4GJ9 - chain A; structure by X-ray diffraction, 2.60 A resolution.

== Chain A ==
Name: Renin
Source organism: Homo sapiens
Notes: EC 3.4.23.15
UniProt: P00797 (RENI_HUMAN); the construct lacks a stretch of the UniProt sequence and is renumbered around it, so the offset changes along the chain: -5 to 46 = UniProt 67-118; 48-97 = UniProt 122-171; 99-159 = UniProt 172-232; 161-242 = UniProt 238-319; 2 more segments
Chain sequence (340 residues; each row starts with the number of its first residue; note: 4 numbers in that range are skipped by the numbering (no residue carries them; nothing is unmodelled there); a row labelled like 46A-46C holds insertion residues (46A, then the next letters in order); numbers below 1 keep their minus sign (Leu-5 is residue -5)):
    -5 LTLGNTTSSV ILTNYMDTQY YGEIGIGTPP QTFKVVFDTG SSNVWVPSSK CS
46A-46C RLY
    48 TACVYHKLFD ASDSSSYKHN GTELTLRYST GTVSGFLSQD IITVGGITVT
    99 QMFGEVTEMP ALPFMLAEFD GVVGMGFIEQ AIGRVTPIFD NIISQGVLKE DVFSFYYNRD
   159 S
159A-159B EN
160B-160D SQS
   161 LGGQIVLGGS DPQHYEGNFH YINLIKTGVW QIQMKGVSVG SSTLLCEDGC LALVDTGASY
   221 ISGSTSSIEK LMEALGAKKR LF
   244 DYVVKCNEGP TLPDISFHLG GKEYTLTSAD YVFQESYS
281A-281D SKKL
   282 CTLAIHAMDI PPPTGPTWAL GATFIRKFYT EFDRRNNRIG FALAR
Unresolved in the structure: -5 to -4, 46A-46C, 159A-159B
Disulfides: Cys45-Cys50, Cys206-Cys210, Cys249-Cys282
Covalently attached groups: N-acetylglucosamine (NAG) linked to Asn67
Ligand contacts: 0M2 ((2R)-1-(3,8-dihydrodibenzo[b,f]pyrrolo[3,4-d]azepin-2(1H)-yl)propan-2-ol): Thr12, Gln13, Tyr14, Val30, Tyr75, Thr77, Pro111, Phe112, Leu114, Ala115, Phe117, Val120, Tyr155, Thr216, Gly217, Ala218, Ser219, Ala303
Curated features (UniProtKB/Swiss-Prot):
  - active site: Asp32, Asp215
  - glycosylation (N-linked (GlcNAc...) asparagine): Asn-1, Asn67

== Summary ==
Chain A binds compound 0M2. Covalently linked N-acetylglucosamine: at Asn67. Curated annotation (UniProt)
lists active-site residues Asp32 and Asp215.
Chain A is Renin (Homo sapiens); the structure, Crystal structure of renin in complex with GP055321 (compound
4), was determined by X-ray diffraction (same publication as 4GJ8, 4GJA, 4GJB, 4GJC and 4GJD).
